PDB entry 3RXX | X-ray diffraction, 1.62 A resolution | chain A

[Chain A]
Name: Carbepenem-hydrolyzing beta-lactamase KPC
From: Klebsiella pneumoniae
Notes: EC 3.5.2.6
UniProt: Q9F663 (BLKPC_KLEPN); the author numbering skips numbers that UniProt does not, so the offset changes along the chain: 26-57 = UniProt 26-57; 59-252 = UniProt 58-251; 254-291 = UniProt 252-289
Sequence (264 residues; row label = number of the first residue in the row; note: 2 numbers in that range are skipped by the numbering (no residue carries them; nothing is unmodelled there)):
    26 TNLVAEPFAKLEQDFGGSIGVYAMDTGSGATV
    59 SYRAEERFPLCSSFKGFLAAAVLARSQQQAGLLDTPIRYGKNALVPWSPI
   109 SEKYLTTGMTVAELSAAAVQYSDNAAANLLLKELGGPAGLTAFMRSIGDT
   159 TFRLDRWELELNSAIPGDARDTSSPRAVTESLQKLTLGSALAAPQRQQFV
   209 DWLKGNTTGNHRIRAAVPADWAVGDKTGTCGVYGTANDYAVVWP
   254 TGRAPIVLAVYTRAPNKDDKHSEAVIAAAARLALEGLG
Disordered / not traced: 26
Cystine bridges: C69-C238
Covalent attachments: 3-nitrophenylboronic acid (NPB) linked to S70
Small-molecule neighbours: 3-nitrophenylboronic acid (NPB): C69, K73, W105, S130, N132, E166, L167, L169, N170, G236, T237, C238
From the paper describing this entry:
  - catalytic residues: S70
  - binding site for 3-nitrophenylboronic acid: S70, K73, W105, N132, E166, N170, T237

[In short]
Covalently linked 3-nitrophenylboronic acid: at S70. The paper reports the catalytic residue S70; a binding
site for 3-nitrophenylboronic acid at S70, K73 and W105 among others.
Chain A is Carbepenem-hydrolyzing beta-lactamase KPC (Klebsiella pneumoniae); the structure, KPC-2
carbapenemase in complex with 3-NPBA, was determined by X-ray diffraction (same publication as 3RXW).
